1KDQ - chains A and B; structure by X-ray diffraction, 2.55 A resolution.

# Chain A
Name: Chymotrypsin B, B chain
Organism: Rattus norvegicus
Notes: EC 3.4.21.1
Reference sequence: P07338 (CTRB1_RAT); residues 16-146 here correspond to UniProt positions 34-164 (UniProt number = residue number + 18)
Chain sequence (131 residues; numbered 16 to 146; the number before each row is that of its first residue):
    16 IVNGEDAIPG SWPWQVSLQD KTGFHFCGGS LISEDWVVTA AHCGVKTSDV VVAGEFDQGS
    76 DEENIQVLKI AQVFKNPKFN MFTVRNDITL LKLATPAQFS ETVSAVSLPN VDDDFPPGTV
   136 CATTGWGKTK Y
Unresolved in the structure: 16
Differences from the reference sequence: engineered mutation Ser122 (Cys140 in P07338)
Disulfides: Cys42-Cys58
Bound ions: Ca2+: Glu70, Asp72, Ser75, Asp76, Glu78
UniProt features mapped onto this chain:
  - active site (Charge relay system): His57, Asp102
  - modified residue: Ser75 (Phosphoserine)
Reported in the primary citation:
  - conformationally variable residues (loop rearrangement, order/disorder transition): Ile16, Val17, Gly19, Ser75 to Asn79
  - catalytic residues: His57, Asp102 (citing earlier work)

# Chain B
Name: Chymotrypsin B, C chain
Organism: Rattus norvegicus
Notes: EC 3.4.21.1
Reference sequence: P07338 (CTRB1_RAT); residues 147-245 here correspond to UniProt positions 165-263 (UniProt number = residue number + 18)
Chain sequence (99 residues; numbered 147 to 245; the number before each row is that of its first residue):
   147 NALKTPEKLQ QAALPIVSEA DCKKSWGSKI TDVMTCAGAS GVDSCMGDSG GPLVCQKDGV
   207 WTLAGIVSWG SGVCSTSTPA VYSRVTALMP WVQQILEAN
Unresolved in the structure: 147-150
Differences from the reference sequence: engineered mutation Asp189 (Ser207 in P07338)
Disulfides: Cys168-Cys182, Cys191-Cys220
UniProt features mapped onto this chain:
  - active site: Ser195 (Charge relay system)
Reported in the primary citation:
  - conformationally variable residues (loop rearrangement, side-chain flip): Ala185 to Ser195, Ser217 to Thr224
  - catalytic residues: Gly193, Ser195 (citing earlier work)
  - mutagenesis - S189D: decreased catalytic activity (citing earlier work)

# Chain A / chain B interface
Contacting residue pairs - 124 pairs, chain A then chain B:
  Asn18(A) - Ala158(B)
  Asn18(A) - Val188(B)
  Asn18(A) - Asp189(B)  hydrogen bond (side chain-backbone)
  Asn18(A) - Ser190(B)
  Gly19(A) - Gln157(B)
  Gly19(A) - Met192(B)
  Glu20(A) - Gln156(B)
  Glu20(A) - Gln157(B)  hydrogen bond (backbone-backbone)
  Asp21(A) - Lys154(B)
  Asp21(A) - Leu155(B)
  Asp21(A) - Gln156(B)  hydrogen bond
  Ala22(A) - Leu155(B)  hydrogen bond (backbone-backbone)
  Ala22(A) - Gln157(B)
  Trp27(A) - Leu155(B)
  Trp27(A) - Gln157(B)  hydrogen bond
  Trp27(A) - Val200(B)  hydrophobic
  Trp27(A) - Trp207(B)
  Trp29(A) - Val200(B)
  Trp29(A) - Trp207(B)  hydrophobic
  Gln30(A) - Pro198(B)
  His40(A) - Asp194(B)  salt bridge
  Cys42(A) - Ser195(B)
  Gly43(A) - Asp194(B)
  Gly43(A) - Ser195(B)  hydrogen bond (backbone-backbone)
  Gly43(A) - Gly196(B)
  Gly44(A) - Gly196(B)
  Ser45(A) - Pro198(B)
  Ser45(A) - Leu209(B)
  Trp51(A) - Ile241(B)  hydrophobic
  Trp51(A) - Leu242(B)
  Val53(A) - Leu209(B)  hydrophobic
  Thr54(A) - Ile212(B)
  Ala55(A) - Gly196(B)
  His57(A) - Ser195(B)  hydrogen bond
  His57(A) - Val213(B)
  His57(A) - Ser214(B)  hydrogen bond (side chain-backbone)
  Cys58(A) - Ser195(B)
  Phe71(A) - Glu153(B)
  Phe71(A) - Lys154(B)
  Phe71(A) - Leu155(B)  hydrogen bond (backbone-backbone)
  Asp72(A) - Glu153(B)
  Asp72(A) - Lys154(B)
  Gln73(A) - Glu153(B)  hydrogen bond (backbone-backbone)
  Gly74(A) - Glu153(B)
  Phe89(A) - Trp237(B)
  Phe89(A) - Ile241(B)  hydrophobic
  Phe89(A) - Asn245(B)
  Asn91(A) - Trp237(B)
  Pro92(A) - Trp237(B)
  Val99(A) - Met180(B)
  Val99(A) - Trp215(B)
  Arg100(A) - Thr177(B)
  Asn101(A) - Val179(B)
  Asn101(A) - Leu234(B)
  Asp102(A) - Ser214(B)  hydrogen bond
  Asp102(A) - Ser229(B)  hydrogen bond (backbone-side chain)
  Ile103(A) - Ile212(B)  hydrophobic
  Ile103(A) - Trp237(B)  hydrophobic
  Leu105(A) - Trp237(B)  hydrophobic
  Leu105(A) - Val238(B)  hydrophobic
  Leu105(A) - Ile241(B)  hydrophobic
  Val121(A) - Trp207(B)
  Ser122(A) - Val206(B)
  Ser122(A) - Trp207(B)
  Ser122(A) - Thr208(B)
  Ser122(A) - Leu209(B)  hydrogen bond (backbone-backbone)
  Leu123(A) - Thr208(B)
  Leu123(A) - Met235(B)  hydrophobic
  Pro124(A) - Thr208(B)
  Pro124(A) - Leu209(B)
  Pro124(A) - Val231(B)
  Pro124(A) - Met235(B)
  Asn125(A) - Thr232(B)  hydrogen bond (backbone-side chain)
  Val126(A) - Thr232(B)
  Val126(A) - Met235(B)  hydrophobic
  Val126(A) - Pro236(B)  hydrophobic
  Asp128(A) - Thr232(B)  hydrogen bond (backbone-side chain)
  Asp129(A) - Arg230(B)  salt bridge
  Phe130(A) - Cys201(B)  hydrophobic
  Phe130(A) - Ala210(B)  hydrophobic
  Pro131(A) - Ile162(B)
  Pro132(A) - Ile162(B)
  Pro132(A) - Ser164(B)
  Gly133(A) - Pro161(B)
  Gly133(A) - Ile162(B)  hydrogen bond (backbone-backbone)
  Thr134(A) - Pro161(B)
  Thr134(A) - Ile162(B)  hydrogen bond (backbone-backbone)
  Val135(A) - Ala159(B)  hydrophobic
  Val135(A) - Pro161(B)  hydrophobic
  Cys136(A) - Ala158(B)
  Cys136(A) - Ala159(B)
  Cys136(A) - Leu160(B)  hydrogen bond (backbone-backbone)
  Cys136(A) - Val200(B)
  Cys136(A) - Cys201(B)  disulfide
  Ala137(A) - Ala158(B)
  Ala137(A) - Leu199(B)
  Ala137(A) - Val200(B)  hydrogen bond (backbone-backbone)
  Thr138(A) - Gln157(B)
  Thr138(A) - Ala158(B)  hydrogen bond (backbone-backbone)
  Thr138(A) - Leu160(B)
  Thr138(A) - Pro198(B)  hydrogen bond (side chain-backbone)
  Thr138(A) - Tyr228(B)
  Thr139(A) - Gln156(B)
  Thr139(A) - Gln157(B)
  Thr139(A) - Gly193(B)
  Thr139(A) - Pro198(B)
  Gly140(A) - Leu155(B)
  Gly140(A) - Gln156(B)  hydrogen bond (backbone-backbone)
  Gly140(A) - Met192(B)
  Gly140(A) - Gly193(B)
  Gly140(A) - Asp194(B)
  Trp141(A) - Pro152(B)
  Trp141(A) - Glu153(B)  hydrogen bond (side chain-backbone)
  Trp141(A) - Lys154(B)
  Trp141(A) - Leu155(B)
  Trp141(A) - Met192(B)
  Trp141(A) - Asp194(B)  hydrogen bond (backbone-side chain)
  Gly142(A) - Met192(B)  hydrogen bond (backbone-backbone)
  Gly142(A) - Gly193(B)
  Gly142(A) - Asp194(B)  hydrogen bond (backbone-side chain)
  Lys143(A) - Asp194(B)  hydrogen bond (backbone-side chain)
  Lys143(A) - Ser195(B)  hydrogen bond (backbone-backbone)
  Thr144(A) - Ser195(B)
  Lys145(A) - Ser195(B)  hydrogen bond (backbone-side chain)
Also at the interface, not in a pair above, chain A (60 interface residues in all): Ile47, Lys90, Thr104, Tyr146
Also at the interface, not in a pair above, chain B (55 interface residues in all): Gly187, Gly197, Gln202, Lys203, Gly216, Ser217
Disulfides between the chains: Cys136(A)-Cys201(B)
From the paper, about this interface:
  - residue pairs: Asp194(B)-His40(A) (salt bridge)

# In short
60 residues of chain A and 55 residues of chain B are in contact; the contacts include 1 disulfide bond, 29
hydrogen bonds and 2 salt bridges. Polar contacts include His40(A)-Asp194(B), Asp129(A)-Arg230(B) and
Asn18(A)-Asp189(B). The authors report a salt bridge between Asp194(B) and His40(A). The paper reports
catalytic residues His57(A), Asp102(A) and Gly193(B) among others; S189D of chain B reduces catalytic
activity.
Chain A is Chymotrypsin B, B chain and chain B is Chymotrypsin B, C chain, both from Rattus norvegicus; the
structure, Crystal Structure Analysis of the Mutant S189D Rat Chymotrypsin, was determined by X-ray
diffraction.
